PDB entry 6HV4 | X-ray diffraction, 3.00 A resolution | chains M and b of the 28 polymer chains in the assembly

# Chain M
Protein: Proteasome subunit beta type-7
From: Saccharomyces cerevisiae (strain ATCC 204508 / S288c)
Notes: EC 3.4.25.1
UniProtKB: P30657 (PSB7_YEAST); residues -12 to 233 here correspond to UniProt positions 21-266 (UniProt number = residue number + 33)
Sequence (246 residues; each row starts with the number of its first residue; numbers below 1 keep their minus sign (Thr-12 is residue -12)):
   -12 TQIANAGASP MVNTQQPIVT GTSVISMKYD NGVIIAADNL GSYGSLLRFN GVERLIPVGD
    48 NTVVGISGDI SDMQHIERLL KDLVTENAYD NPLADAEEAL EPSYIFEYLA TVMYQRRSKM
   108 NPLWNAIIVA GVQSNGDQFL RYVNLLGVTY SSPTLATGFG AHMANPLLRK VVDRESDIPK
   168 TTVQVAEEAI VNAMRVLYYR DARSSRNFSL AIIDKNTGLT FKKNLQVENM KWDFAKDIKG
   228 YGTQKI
Unresolved in the structure: -12 to 0, 223-233

# Chain b
Protein: Proteasome subunit beta type-1
From: Saccharomyces cerevisiae (strain ATCC 204508 / S288c)
Notes: EC 3.4.25.1
UniProtKB: P38624 (PSB1_YEAST); residues 1-196 here correspond to UniProt positions 20-215 (UniProt number = residue number + 19)
Sequence (196 residues; numbered 1 to 196; the number before each row is that of its first residue):
     1 TSIMAVTFKD GVILGADSRT TTGAYIANRV TDKLTRVHDK IWCCRSGSAA DTQAIADIVQ
    61 YHLELYTSQY GTPSTETAAS VFKELCYENK DNLTAGIIVA GYDDKNKGEV YTIPLGGSVH
   121 KLPYAIAGSG STFIYGYCDK NFRENMSKEE TVDFIKHSLS QAIKWDGSSG GVIRMVVLTA
   181 AGVERLIFYP DEYEQL
Glycans and other covalent adducts: compound GQK linked to Thr1
Ligand contacts: GQK ((2S)-3-(4-methoxyphenyl)-N-[(2S,3R)-4-methyl-3,4-bis(oxidanyl)-1-phenyl-pentan-2-yl]-2-[[(2S)-2-(2-morpholin-4-ylethanoylamino)propanoyl]amino]propanamide): Arg19, Thr20, Thr21, Thr22, Thr31, Lys33, Arg45, Ser46, Gly47, Ser48, Ala49, Thr94, Ser129, Ser168
Curated features (UniProtKB/Swiss-Prot):
  - active site: Thr1 (Nucleophile)

# How chain M and chain b interact
Residue-residue contacts (43; chain M residue first):
  Ser32(M) with Trp165(b); Asp166(b); Gly167(b), hydrogen bond (backbone-backbone); Ser168(b)
  Leu33(M) with Phe133(b), hydrophobic; Trp165(b)
  Leu34(M) with Lys164(b); Trp165(b), hydrogen bond (backbone-backbone); Asp166(b); Gly167(b)
  Arg35(M) with Trp165(b)
  Asn37(M) with Trp165(b)
  Phe146(M) with Ala24(b); Tyr25(b)
  Tyr185(M) with Glu194(b), hydrogen bond
  Tyr186(M) with Ile26(b); Arg29(b)
  Arg187(M) with Ala24(b); Tyr25(b); Ile26(b), hydrogen bond (backbone-backbone); Ala27(b), hydrogen bond (side chain-backbone); Asn28(b); Arg29(b)
  Asp188(M) with Ala24(b); Ile26(b)
  Ala189(M) with Arg19(b); Ala24(b), hydrogen bond (backbone-backbone); Ile26(b); Gly167(b)
  Arg193(M) with Asp191(b), salt bridge; Glu194(b), salt bridge
  Lys218(M) with Arg29(b), hydrogen bond (backbone-side chain)
  Trp219(M) with Arg29(b); Gly171(b); Val172(b), hydrophobic; Tyr189(b), hydrophobic; Pro190(b)
  Asp220(M) with Tyr189(b)
  Phe221(M) with Arg29(b); Val30(b), hydrophobic
  Ala222(M) with Val30(b), hydrophobic; Arg174(b), hydrogen bond (backbone-side chain); Ile187(b)
Also at the interface, not in a pair above, chain M (20 interface residues in all): Met150, Arg190, Met217
Also at the interface, not in a pair above, chain b (24 interface residues in all): Thr21, Ile163

# Overview
Chain M and chain b form an interface of 20 and 24 residues respectively; the contacts include 8 hydrogen
bonds and 2 salt bridges. Polar pairs include Arg193(M)-Asp191(b), Arg193(M)-Glu194(b) and
Tyr185(M)-Glu194(b). Covalently linked compound GQK: at Thr1(b). From UniProt: active-site residue Thr1(b) on
chain b.
Here chain M is Proteasome subunit beta type-7 and chain b is Proteasome subunit beta type-1, both from
Saccharomyces cerevisiae (strain ATCC 204508 / S288c). Entry 6HV4 (Yeast 20S proteasome with human beta2i
(1-53) in complex with ONX 0914) was determined by X-ray diffraction (same publication as 6HTB, 6HTC, 6HTD,
6HTP, 6HTR, 6HUB and 30 further entries).
